5A2T - chains F and Z of the 26 polymer chains in the assembly; structure by electron microscopy, 5.60 A resolution (low resolution: residue-level contacts below are approximate; hydrogen-bond / salt-bridge calls are withheld).

[Chain F]
Molecule: Coat protein
Organism: Bamboo mosaic virus
UniProt: O37178 (O37178_9VIRU); numbering as in UniProt (aligned over 39-242)
Amino-acid sequence (204 residues; each row starts with the number of its first residue):
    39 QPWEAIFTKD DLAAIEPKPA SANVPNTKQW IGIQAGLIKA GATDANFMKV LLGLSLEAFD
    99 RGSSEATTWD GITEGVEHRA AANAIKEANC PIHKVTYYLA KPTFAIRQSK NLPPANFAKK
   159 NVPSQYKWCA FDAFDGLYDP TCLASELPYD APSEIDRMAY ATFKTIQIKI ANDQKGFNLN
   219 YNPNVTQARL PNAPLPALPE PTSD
What the authors report for this chain:
  - binding site for Bamboo mosaic virus (chain Z): Arg99, Lys132, Lys157, Lys213

[Chain Z]
Molecule: Bamboo mosaic virus
Organism: Bamboo mosaic virus
Sequence (125 nucleotides; row label = number of the first residue in the row):
    39 UUUUUUUUUU UUUUUUUUUU UUUUUUUUUU UUUUUUUUUU UUUUUUUUUU UUUUUUUUUU
    99 UUUUUUUUUU UUUUUUUUUU UUUUUUUUUU UUUUUUUUUU UUUUUUUUUU UUUUUUUUUU
   159 UUUUU

[How chain F and chain Z interact]
Residue-residue contacts (25):
  Ala60(F) with U154(Z)
  Arg99(F) with U150(Z)
  Ser101(F) with U150(Z)
  Ser102(F) with U150(Z)
  Glu103(F) with U148(Z); U149(Z); U150(Z)
  Pro129(F) with U151(Z); U152(Z)
  His131(F) with U151(Z)
  Lys132(F) with U152(Z); U153(Z); U154(Z)
  Asn154(F) with U150(Z)
  Lys157(F) with U149(Z)
  Lys158(F) with U150(Z)
  Asp170(F) with U151(Z)
  Gln205(F) with U150(Z); U151(Z)
  Ile208(F) with U149(Z); U150(Z)
  Gln212(F) with U149(Z); U150(Z)
  Lys213(F) with U151(Z); U152(Z)
Also at the interface, not in a pair above, chain F (19 interface residues in all): Asn61, Asn127, Ala209

[Overview]
The interface between chain F and chain Z involves 19 residues on one side and 7 on the other. From the paper:
a binding site for Bamboo mosaic virus (chain Z) at Arg99(F), Lys132(F) and Lys157(F) among others.
Here chain F is Coat protein and chain Z is Bamboo mosaic virus, both from Bamboo mosaic virus. Entry 5A2T
(The Molecular Basis for Flexibility in the Flexible Filamentous Plant Viruses) was determined by electron
microscopy.
